PDB entry 6L0G | X-ray diffraction, 2.05 A resolution | chains A and C

Chain A (and C):
Protein: Dihydroorotase
From: Saccharomyces cerevisiae S288C
Notes: EC 3.5.2.3; chain C of this document is another copy of the same molecule, construct and numbering; everything in this record applies to it too
Reference sequence: P20051 (PYRC_YEAST); residues 1-364 here = UniProt positions 1-364
Sequence (372 residues; numbered 1 to 372; the number before each row is that of its first residue):
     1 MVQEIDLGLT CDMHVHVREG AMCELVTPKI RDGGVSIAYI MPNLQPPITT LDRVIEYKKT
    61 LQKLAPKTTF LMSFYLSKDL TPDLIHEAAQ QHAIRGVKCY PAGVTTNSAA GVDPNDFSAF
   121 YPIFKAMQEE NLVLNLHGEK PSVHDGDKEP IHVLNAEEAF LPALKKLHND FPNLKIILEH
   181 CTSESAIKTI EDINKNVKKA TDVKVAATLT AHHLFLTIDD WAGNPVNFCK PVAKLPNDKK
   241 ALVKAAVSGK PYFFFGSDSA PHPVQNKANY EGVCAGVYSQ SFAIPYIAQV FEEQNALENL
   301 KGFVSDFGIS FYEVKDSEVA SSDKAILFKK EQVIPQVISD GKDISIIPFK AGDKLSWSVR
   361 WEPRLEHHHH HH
Unresolved in the structure: 1, 366-372
Modified residues: Lys-98 (lysine nz-carboxylic acid; KCX)
Construct notes: expression tag (365-372)
Metal / ion sites: Zn2+ site 1: His-14, His-16, Lys-98, Asp-258 (together with (2S)-2-hydroxybutanedioic acid); Zn2+ site 2: Lys-98, His-137, His-180 (together with (2S)-2-hydroxybutanedioic acid)
Residues lining bound ligands: (2S)-2-hydroxybutanedioic acid (LMR): His-14, His-16, Arg-18, Asn-43, Lys-98, Thr-105, Thr-106, His-137, His-180, Lys-230, Asp-258, Ala-260, His-262, Ala-275, Gly-276
Curated features (UniProtKB/Swiss-Prot):
  - binding site (Zn(2+)): His-14, His-16, Lys-98, His-137, His-180, Asp-258
  - modified residue: Lys-98 (N6-carboxylysine)

Interface between chain A and chain C:
Residue-residue contacts (63; chain A residue first):
  Ser-142(A) / Asp-219(C)  hydrogen bond
  His-144(A) / Thr-217(C)
  Pro-150(A) / Pro-236(C)  hydrophobic
  Ile-151(A) / Asp-219(C)
  His-152(A) / Asp-219(C)
  His-152(A) / Leu-235(C)
  His-152(A) / Pro-236(C)
  Val-153(A) / Ile-218(C)  hydrophobic
  Val-153(A) / Asp-219(C)  hydrogen bond (backbone-side chain)
  Val-153(A) / Ala-222(C)  hydrophobic
  Leu-154(A) / Leu-154(C)  hydrophobic
  Leu-154(A) / Ile-218(C)  hydrophobic
  Thr-217(A) / His-144(C)  hydrogen bond
  Ile-218(A) / Val-153(C)  hydrophobic
  Ile-218(A) / Leu-154(C)  hydrophobic
  Ile-218(A) / Ile-218(C)  hydrophobic
  Asp-219(A) / Ser-142(C)  hydrogen bond
  Asp-219(A) / His-144(C)  salt bridge
  Asp-219(A) / His-152(C)
  Asp-219(A) / Val-153(C)  hydrogen bond (side chain-backbone)
  Trp-221(A) / Trp-221(C)  hydrophobic
  Ala-222(A) / Trp-221(C)  hydrophobic
  Ala-222(A) / Phe-228(C)
  Gly-223(A) / Phe-228(C)
  Gly-223(A) / Glu-271(C)
  Gly-223(A) / Gly-272(C)  hydrogen bond (backbone-backbone)
  Gly-223(A) / Val-273(C)  hydrogen bond (backbone-backbone)
  Asn-224(A) / Tyr-270(C)
  Asn-224(A) / Glu-271(C)
  Asn-224(A) / Gly-272(C)  hydrogen bond (side chain-backbone)
  Pro-225(A) / Asn-269(C)
  Pro-225(A) / Tyr-270(C)
  Pro-225(A) / Val-273(C)
  Val-226(A) / Tyr-270(C)  hydrogen bond (backbone-backbone)
  Phe-228(A) / Ala-222(C)
  Phe-228(A) / Gly-223(C)
  Leu-235(A) / His-152(C)
  Leu-235(A) / Leu-154(C)  hydrophobic
  Pro-236(A) / His-144(C)
  Pro-236(A) / Pro-150(C)  hydrophobic
  Pro-236(A) / His-152(C)
  Val-264(A) / Tyr-270(C)  hydrophobic
  Lys-267(A) / Asn-269(C)
  Lys-267(A) / Tyr-270(C)
  Ala-268(A) / Ala-268(C)
  Ala-268(A) / Asn-269(C)
  Ala-268(A) / Tyr-270(C)
  Asn-269(A) / Pro-225(C)
  Asn-269(A) / Lys-267(C)
  Asn-269(A) / Ala-268(C)
  Tyr-270(A) / Asn-224(C)
  Tyr-270(A) / Pro-225(C)
  Tyr-270(A) / Val-226(C)  hydrogen bond (backbone-backbone)
  Tyr-270(A) / Val-264(C)  hydrophobic
  Tyr-270(A) / Ala-268(C)
  Tyr-270(A) / Ile-347(C)
  Glu-271(A) / Gly-223(C)
  Glu-271(A) / Asn-224(C)
  Gly-272(A) / Gly-223(C)  hydrogen bond (backbone-backbone)
  Gly-272(A) / Asn-224(C)  hydrogen bond (backbone-side chain)
  Val-273(A) / Gly-223(C)  hydrogen bond (backbone-backbone)
  Val-273(A) / Pro-225(C)
  Ile-347(A) / Tyr-270(C)
Other interface residues (no listed pair), chain C (28 interface residues in all): Ile-151

Summary:
Chain A and chain C each contribute 28 residues to their interface, with 13 hydrogen bonds and 1 salt bridge.
Polar pairs include Asp-219(A)/His-144(C), Ser-142(A)/Asp-219(C) and Val-153(A)/Asp-219(C). Ligands of chain
A: (2S)-2-hydroxybutanedioic acid. UniProt lists 6 Zn2+-binding residues on chain A.
Both chains are Dihydroorotase (Saccharomyces cerevisiae S288C). Entry 6L0G (Crystal structure of
dihydroorotase in complex with malate at pH6 from Saccharomyces cerevisiae) was determined by X-ray
diffraction together with 6L0B, 6L0F, 6L0H, 6L0I and 6L0K from the same study.
